PDB entry 7NAD | electron microscopy, 3.04 A resolution | chains 1 and w of the 26 polymer chains in the assembly

# Chain 1
Molecule: 25S rRNA
From: Saccharomyces cerevisiae BY4741
Sequence (697 nucleotides; each row starts with the number of its first residue; note: 1856 numbers in that range are skipped by the numbering (no residue carries them; nothing is unmodelled there)):
   820 AUGCCUGAAUAGGGUGAAGCCAGAGGAAACUCUGGUGGAGGCUCG
   893 CGAAUUUGGGUAU
  1446 AGUAGCAAAUAUUCAAAUGAGAACUUUGAAGACUGAAGUGGGGAAAGGUU
  1496 CCACGUCAACAGCAGUUGGACGUGGGUUAGUCGAUCCUAAGAGAUG
  1552 GUUUCAAAGGCCUGA
  1574 CAGGCCACCAUCGAAAGGGAAUCCGGUUAAGAUUCCGGAACCUGGAUAUG
  1624 GAUUCUUCACGGUAACGUAACUGAAUGUGGAGACGUCGGCGCGAGCCCUG
  1674 GGAGGAGUUAUCUUUUCUUCUUAACAGCUUAUCACCCCGGAAUUGGUUUA
  1724 UCCGGAGAUGGGGUCUUAUGGCUGGAAGAGGCCAGCACCUUUGCUGGCUC
  1774 CGGUGCGCUUGUGACGGCCCGUGAAAAUCCACAGGAAGGAAUAGUUUUCA
  1824 UGCCAGGUCGUACUG
  1853 UCUCCAAGGUGAACAGCCUCUAGUUGAUAGAA
  1892 GAUAAGGGAAGUCGG
  1916 UCCGUAACUUCGGGAUAAGGAUUGGCUCUAAGGGUCGGGUAGUGAGGGCC
  1966 UUGGUCA
  2050 CGGCCUUGG
  2080 CUUGCUACAAUUAACGAUCAACUUAGAACUGGUACGGACAAGGGGAAUCU
  2130 GACUG
  2318 UUAACGAGAUUCCCACUGUCCCUAUCUACUAUCUAGCGA
  3061 GGCUGUCUGAUCAGGCAUUGC
  3333 GUAAGCAGUAGAGUAGCC
  3356 GUUACGAUCUGCUGAGA

# Chain w
Name: SPB1 isoform 1
From: Saccharomyces cerevisiae BY4741
UniProt: A0A8H4BSI2 (A0A8H4BSI2_YEASX); residues 1-841 here = UniProt positions 1-841
Chain sequence (841 residues; numbered 1 to 841; the number before each row is that of its first residue):
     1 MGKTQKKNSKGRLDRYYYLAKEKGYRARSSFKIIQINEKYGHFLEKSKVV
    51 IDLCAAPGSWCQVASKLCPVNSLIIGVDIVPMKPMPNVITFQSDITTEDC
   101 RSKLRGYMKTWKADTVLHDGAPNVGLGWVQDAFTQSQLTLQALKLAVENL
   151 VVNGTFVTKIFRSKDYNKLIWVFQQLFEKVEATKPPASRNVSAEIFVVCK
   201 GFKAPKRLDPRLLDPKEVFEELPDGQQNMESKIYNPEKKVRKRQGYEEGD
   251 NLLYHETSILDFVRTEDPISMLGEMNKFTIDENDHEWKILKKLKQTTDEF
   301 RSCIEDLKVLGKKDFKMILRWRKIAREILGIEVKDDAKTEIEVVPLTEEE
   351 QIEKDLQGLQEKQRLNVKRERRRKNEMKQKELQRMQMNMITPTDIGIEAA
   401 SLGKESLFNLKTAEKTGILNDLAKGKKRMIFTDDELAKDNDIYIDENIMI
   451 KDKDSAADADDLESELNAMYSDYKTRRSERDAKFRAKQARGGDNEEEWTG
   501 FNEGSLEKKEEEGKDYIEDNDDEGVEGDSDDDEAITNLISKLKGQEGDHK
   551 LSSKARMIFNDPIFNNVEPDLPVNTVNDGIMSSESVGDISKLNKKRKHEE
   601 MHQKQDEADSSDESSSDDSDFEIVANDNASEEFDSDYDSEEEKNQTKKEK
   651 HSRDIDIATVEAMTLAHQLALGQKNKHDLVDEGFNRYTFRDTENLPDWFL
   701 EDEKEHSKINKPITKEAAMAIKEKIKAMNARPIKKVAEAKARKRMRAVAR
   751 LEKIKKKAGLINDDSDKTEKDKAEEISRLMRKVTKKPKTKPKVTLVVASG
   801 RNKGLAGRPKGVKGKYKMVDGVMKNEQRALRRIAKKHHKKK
Disordered / not traced: 1-6, 18-26, 45-116, 145-154, 225-236, 248-346, 390-404, 433-448, 492-533, 570-632, 655-692, 703-726, 735-841

# Interface between chain 1 and chain w
Residue-residue contacts - 48 pairs, chain 1 then chain w:
  C840(1) / Lys-380(w)  salt bridge to the phosphate
  A841(1) / Arg-373(w)  salt bridge to the phosphate
  G842(1) / Arg-369(w)  salt bridge to the phosphate
  G842(1) / Arg-372(w)  salt bridge to the phosphate
  G842(1) / Arg-373(w)  salt bridge to the phosphate
  A843(1) / Arg-369(w)  phosphate contact
  A843(1) / Arg-372(w)  salt bridge to the phosphate
  G844(1) / Lys-368(w)  phosphate contact
  G845(1) / Lys-368(w)  salt bridge to the phosphate
  U1555(1) / Arg-480(w)  sugar contact
  C1556(1) / Tyr-470(w)  base contact
  C1556(1) / Tyr-473(w)  stacking on the base
  C1556(1) / Arg-476(w)  salt bridge to the phosphate
  C1556(1) / Arg-477(w)  phosphate contact
  C1556(1) / Arg-480(w)  salt bridge to the phosphate
  A1715(1) / Glu-381(w)  hydrogen bond to the base
  U1717(1) / Lys-374(w)  salt bridge to the phosphate
  U1717(1) / Met-377(w)  base contact
  U1717(1) / Glu-381(w)  base contact
  U1717(1) / Arg-384(w)  base contact
  C1726(1) / Arg-384(w)  base contact
  G1727(1) / Arg-384(w)  hydrogen bond to the base
  G1898(1) / Arg-241(w)  salt bridge to the phosphate
  G1899(1) / Arg-241(w)  salt bridge to the phosphate
  G1899(1) / Arg-243(w)  salt bridge to the phosphate
  C1904(1) / Lys-10(w)  base contact
  U2127(1) / Ala-182(w)  sugar contact
  U2127(1) / Thr-183(w)  hydrogen bond to the phosphate
  U2127(1) / Lys-184(w)  hydrogen bond to the sugar
  C2128(1) / Lys-39(w)  salt bridge to the phosphate
  C2128(1) / Thr-183(w)  hydrogen bond to the phosphate
  C2128(1) / Lys-184(w)  sugar contact
  U2327(1) / Asn-190(w)  hydrogen bond to the sugar
  U2328(1) / Arg-162(w)  hydrogen bond to the sugar
  U2328(1) / Asn-190(w)  sugar contact
  U2328(1) / Val-191(w)  sugar contact
  U2328(1) / Ser-192(w)  sugar contact
  U2328(1) / Ala-193(w)  sugar contact
  C2329(1) / Trp-128(w)  sugar contact
  C2329(1) / Arg-162(w)  sugar contact
  C2329(1) / Ser-163(w)  hydrogen bond to the sugar
  C2329(1) / Ala-193(w)  phosphate contact
  C2330(1) / Lys-164(w)  sugar contact
  A2332(1) / Val-240(w)  phosphate contact
  A2332(1) / Arg-243(w)  salt bridge to the phosphate
  C2333(1) / Val-240(w)  phosphate contact
  C2333(1) / Arg-241(w)  salt bridge to the phosphate
  C2333(1) / Arg-243(w)  salt bridge to the phosphate
Other interface residues (no listed pair), chain 1 (25 interface residues in all): G1718, A2126
Other interface residues (no listed pair), chain w (34 interface residues in all): Ile-195, Gln-244, Leu-365, Met-469

# Overview
Chain 1 and chain w form an interface of 25 and 34 residues respectively; the contacts include 8 hydrogen
bonds, 17 salt bridges and 1 aromatic stacking contact. Polar pairs include A1715(1)/Glu-381(w),
G1727(1)/Arg-384(w) and U2127(1)/Lys-184(w).
Chain 1 is 25S rRNA and chain w is SPB1 isoform 1, both from Saccharomyces cerevisiae BY4741; the structure,
State E2 nucleolar 60S ribosomal biogenesis intermediate - Spb4 local refinement model, was determined by
electron microscopy, deposited together with 7R72 and 7U0H.
